Entry 6KGS (X-ray diffraction, 2.31 A resolution); this record covers chain A.

Chain A:
Molecule: Penicillin-binding protein PbpB
Source organism: Mycobacterium tuberculosis (strain ATCC 25618 / H37Rv)
UniProt: L0T911 (PBPB_MYCTU); numbering as in UniProt; present here: 123-605, 607-679
Chain sequence (562 residues; row label = number of the first residue in the row; note: 1 number in that range is skipped by the numbering (no residue carries it; nothing is unmodelled there)):
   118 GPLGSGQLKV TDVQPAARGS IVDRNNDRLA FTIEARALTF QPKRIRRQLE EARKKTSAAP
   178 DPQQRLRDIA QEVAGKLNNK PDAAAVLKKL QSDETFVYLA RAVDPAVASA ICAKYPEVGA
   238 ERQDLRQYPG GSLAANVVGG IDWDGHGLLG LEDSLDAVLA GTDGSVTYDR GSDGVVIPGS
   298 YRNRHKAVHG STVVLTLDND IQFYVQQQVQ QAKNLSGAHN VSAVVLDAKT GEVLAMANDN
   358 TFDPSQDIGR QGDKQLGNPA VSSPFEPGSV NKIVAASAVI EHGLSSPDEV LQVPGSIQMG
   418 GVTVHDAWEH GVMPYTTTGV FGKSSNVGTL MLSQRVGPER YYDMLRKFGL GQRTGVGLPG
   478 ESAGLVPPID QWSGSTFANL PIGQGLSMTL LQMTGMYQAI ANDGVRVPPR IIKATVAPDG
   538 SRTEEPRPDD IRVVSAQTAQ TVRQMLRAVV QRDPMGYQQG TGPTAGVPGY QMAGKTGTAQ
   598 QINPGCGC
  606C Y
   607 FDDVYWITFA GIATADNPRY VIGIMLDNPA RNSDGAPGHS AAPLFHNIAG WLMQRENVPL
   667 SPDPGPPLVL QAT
Unresolved in the structure: 118-128, 155-236, 284-300, 667-670
Sequence notes: expression tag (118-122)
UniProt features mapped onto this chain:
  - active site: Ser386 (Acyl-ester intermediate)
  - mutagenesis: His427 to Val429 (Decreased interaction with Wag31. Loss of interaction, reduced protection from Rip1 proteolysis; when associated with 488-Q--S-490 deletion), Gln488 to Ser490 (Decreased interaction with Wag31. Loss of interaction, reduced protection from Rip1 proteolysis; when associated with 427-H--V-429 deletion)
Cystine bridges: Cys603-Cys605
Covalent attachments: Meropenem, bound form (MER) linked to Ser386
Metal / ion sites: Co2+ site 1: His263, His302; Co2+ site 2 near His652 (its only coordinating residue here)
Small-molecule neighbours: Meropenem, bound form (MER; (4R,5S)-3-{[(3S,5S)-5-(dimethylcarbamoyl)pyrrolidin-3-yl]sulfanyl}-5-[(2S,3R)-3-hydroxy-1-oxobutan-2-yl]-4-methyl-4,5-d ihydro-1H-pyrrole-2-carboxylic acid): Gly385, Lys389, Ala424, Ser441, Asn443, Ile499, Thr578, Lys592, Thr593, Gly594, Thr595, His645
Reported in the primary citation:
  - conformationally variable residues (side-chain flip): Ser386, Ser441, Asn443, Thr593, Thr595
  - binding site for Meropenem, bound form: Ser441, Asn443, Thr593
  - catalytic residues: Lys389 (proposed by the authors, not directly observed)

In short:
Meropenem, bound form is covalently linked to Ser386. His263 and His302 coordinate Co2+ site 1. Curated
annotation (UniProt) lists active-site residue Ser386 and 6 mutagenesis sites. From the paper: the catalytic
residue Lys389; a binding site for Meropenem, bound form at Ser441, Asn443 and Thr593.
Chain A is Penicillin-binding protein PbpB (Mycobacterium tuberculosis (strain ATCC 25618 / H37Rv)); the
structure, Crystal structure of Penicillin binding protein 3 (PBP3) from Mycobacterium tuerculosis, complexed
with meropenem, was determined by X-ray diffraction, deposited together with 6KGH, 6KGT, 6KGU, 6KGV and 6KGW.
